3WJM - chains A and E of the 6 polymer chains in the assembly; structure by X-ray diffraction, 2.80 A resolution.

[Chain A (and E)]
Name: Arylphorin
Source organism: Bombyx mori
Notes: chain E of this document is another copy of the same molecule, construct and numbering; everything in this record applies to it too
UniProt: Q1HPP4 (Q1HPP4_BOMMO); numbering as in UniProt (aligned over 1-703)
Amino-acid sequence (703 residues; each row starts with the number of its first residue):
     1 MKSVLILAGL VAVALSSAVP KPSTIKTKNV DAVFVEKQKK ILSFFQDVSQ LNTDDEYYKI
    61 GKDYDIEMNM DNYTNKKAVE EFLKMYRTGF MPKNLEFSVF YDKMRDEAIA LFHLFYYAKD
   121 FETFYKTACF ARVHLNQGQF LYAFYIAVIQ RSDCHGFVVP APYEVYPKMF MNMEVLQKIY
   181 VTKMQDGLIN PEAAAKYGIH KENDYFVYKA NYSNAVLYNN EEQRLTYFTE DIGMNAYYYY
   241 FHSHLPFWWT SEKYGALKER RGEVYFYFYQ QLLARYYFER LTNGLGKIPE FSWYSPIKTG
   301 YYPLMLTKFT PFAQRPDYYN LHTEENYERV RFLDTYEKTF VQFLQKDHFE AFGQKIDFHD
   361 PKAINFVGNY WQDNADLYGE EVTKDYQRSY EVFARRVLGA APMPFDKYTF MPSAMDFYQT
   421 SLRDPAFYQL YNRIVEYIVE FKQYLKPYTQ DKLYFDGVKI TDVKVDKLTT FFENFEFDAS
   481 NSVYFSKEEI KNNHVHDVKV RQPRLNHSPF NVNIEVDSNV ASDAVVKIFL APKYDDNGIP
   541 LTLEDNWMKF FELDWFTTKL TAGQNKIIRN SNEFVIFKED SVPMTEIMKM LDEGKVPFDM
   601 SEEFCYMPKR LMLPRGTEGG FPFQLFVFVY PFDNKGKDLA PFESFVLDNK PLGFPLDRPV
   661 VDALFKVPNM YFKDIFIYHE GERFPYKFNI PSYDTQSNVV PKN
Disordered / not traced: 1-23, 694-703 (chain E: 1-23, 693-703)
Glycans and other covalent adducts: glycan linked to N211
From the paper describing this entry:
  - post-translational modification sites: N211
  - binding site for N-acetylglucosamine: N211

[Chain A / chain E interface]
Residue-residue contacts - 26 pairs, chain A then chain E:
  N214(A) with N537(E), hydrogen bond (backbone-side chain)
  Y218(A) with D536(E), hydrogen bond; N537(E)
  E221(A) with L285(E)
  R224(A) with G284(E), hydrogen bond (side chain-backbone); D536(E), salt bridge
  G284(A) with R224(E), hydrogen bond (backbone-side chain); G284(E)
  L285(A) with E221(E)
  K298(A) with Y318(E)
  Y318(A) with K298(E), hydrogen bond
  Y534(A) with K687(E), hydrogen bond
  D536(A) with Y218(E); R224(E), salt bridge
  N537(A) with N214(E), hydrogen bond (side chain-backbone); Y218(E); Y686(E)
  G538(A) with F684(E); Y686(E), hydrogen bond (backbone-side chain)
  I539(A) with Y686(E)
  P540(A) with Y686(E)
  E618(A) with G619(E)
  G619(A) with E618(E); G619(E)
  Y686(A) with G538(E), hydrogen bond (side chain-backbone); P540(E)
Interface residues without a listed pair, chain A (20 interface residues in all): A215, G286, F684
Interface residues without a listed pair, chain E (21 interface residues in all): A215, G286, Y534, I539

[Summary]
20 residues of chain A and 21 residues of chain E are in contact; the contacts include 9 hydrogen bonds and 2
salt bridges. Among the polar pairs are R224(A)-D536(E), N214(A)-N537(E) and Y218(A)-D536(E). From the paper:
a binding site for N-acetylglucosamine at N211(A); a modification site at N211(A).
Both chains are Arylphorin (Bombyx mori). Entry 3WJM (Crystal structure of Bombyx mori Sp2/Sp3 heterohexamer)
was determined by X-ray diffraction.
